Entry 7YXW (X-ray diffraction, 2.50 A resolution); this record covers chains D and A.

# Chain D
Protein: Cytochrome b-245 light chain
Reference sequence: P13498 (CY24A_HUMAN); residues 1-18 here correspond to UniProt positions 151-168 (UniProt number = residue number + 150)
Sequence (18 residues; row label = number of the first residue in the row):
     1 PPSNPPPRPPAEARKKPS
Not modelled in the structure: 12-18
Curated features (UniProtKB/Swiss-Prot):
  - modified residue: Ser18 (Phosphoserine)
From the paper describing this entry:
  - mutagenesis - P9A: unchanged binding to Neutrophil cytosol factor 1 (chain A)

# Chain A
Protein: Neutrophil cytosol factor 1
From: Homo sapiens
Reference sequence: P14598 (NCF1_HUMAN); numbering as in UniProt (aligned over 156-285)
Sequence (131 residues; numbered 155 to 285; the number before each row is that of its first residue):
   155 GIILQTYRAIADYEKTSGSEMALSTGDVVEVVEKSESGWWFCQMKGKRGW
   205 IPASFLEPLDSPDETEDPEPNYAGEPYVAIKAYTAVEGDEVSLLEGEAVE
   255 VIHKLLDGWWVIRKDDVTGYFPSMYLQKSGQ
Not modelled in the structure: 155, 284-285
Differences from the reference sequence: expression tag (155); variant Asp166 (Asn in P14598); engineered mutation Gly200 (Ala in P14598)

# Chain D / chain A interface
Residue-residue contacts - 33 pairs, chain D then chain A:
  Pro1(D) - Ser189(A)
  Pro1(D) - Trp204(A)
  Pro2(D) - Ser173(A)
  Pro2(D) - Glu174(A)
  Pro2(D) - Trp193(A)
  Pro2(D) - Trp204(A)
  Pro2(D) - Met278(A)
  Ser3(D) - Met278(A)
  Ser3(D) - Tyr279(A)  hydrogen bond (backbone-side chain)
  Asn4(D) - Trp193(A)  hydrogen bond (backbone-side chain)
  Asn4(D) - Met278(A)
  Asn4(D) - Tyr279(A)
  Pro5(D) - Trp193(A)
  Pro5(D) - Trp263(A)  hydrophobic
  Pro5(D) - Pro276(A)  hydrophobic
  Pro5(D) - Met278(A)
  Pro5(D) - Tyr279(A)
  Pro6(D) - Ser191(A)
  Pro6(D) - Gly192(A)
  Pro6(D) - Trp193(A)  hydrophobic
  Pro6(D) - Asp261(A)
  Pro6(D) - Trp263(A)  hydrogen bond (backbone-side chain)
  Pro7(D) - Pro206(A)
  Pro7(D) - Phe209(A)  hydrophobic
  Pro7(D) - Trp263(A)
  Arg8(D) - Glu241(A)
  Arg8(D) - Asp243(A)  salt bridge
  Arg8(D) - Glu244(A)  salt bridge
  Arg8(D) - Trp263(A)
  Arg8(D) - Tyr274(A)
  Pro9(D) - Ser208(A)
  Pro9(D) - Asp261(A)
  Pro10(D) - Ser208(A)
Other interface residues (no listed pair), chain D (11 interface residues in all): Ala11
Other interface residues (no listed pair), chain A (23 interface residues in all): Ile164, Ala165, Tyr167, Ser171
The authors on this interface:
  - residue pairs: Pro1(D)-Trp204(A) (hydrophobic contact), Pro5(D)-Trp193(A) (hydrophobic contact), Pro5(D)-Trp263(A) (hydrogen bond), Arg8(D)-Asp243(A) (salt bridge), Arg8(D)-Glu244(A) (salt bridge), Trp193(A)-Pro2(D) (hydrophobic contact)
  - hot spots on chain D (mutagenesis) - P10A: decreased binding to Neutrophil cytosol factor 1 (chain A)
  - interface residues, chain A: Trp193(A), Trp204(A), Trp263(A)

# Overview
Chain D and chain A form an interface of 11 and 23 residues respectively, with 3 hydrogen bonds and 2 salt
bridges. Polar pairs include Arg8(D)-Asp243(A), Arg8(D)-Glu244(A) and Ser3(D)-Tyr279(A). The authors report
hydrophobic contacts between Pro1(D) and Trp204(A), Pro5(D) and Trp193(A) and Trp193(A) and Pro2(D); a
hydrogen bond between Pro5(D) and Trp263(A); salt bridges between Arg8(D) and Asp243(A) and Arg8(D) and
Glu244(A). From the paper: P10A of chain D reduces binding to Neutrophil cytosol factor 1 (chain A); interface
residues Trp193(A), Trp204(A) and Trp263(A).
Chain D is Cytochrome b-245 light chain and chain A is Neutrophil cytosol factor 1 (Homo sapiens); the
structure, Structure of the p22phox A200G mutant in complex with p47phox peptide, was determined by X-ray
diffraction.
